Entry 8OPV (X-ray diffraction, 2.80 A resolution); this record covers chains B and C of the 4 polymer chains in the assembly.

== Chain B ==
Name: 3-hydroxyacyl-CoA dehydrogenase
From: Mycobacterium tuberculosis H37Rv
Notes: EC 1.1.1.35
UniProt: O53872 (O53872_MYCTU); residue numbers follow UniProt; this construct covers 1-720
Amino-acid sequence (736 residues; numbered -15 to 720; the number before each row is that of its first residue; numbers below 1 keep their minus sign (Met-15 is residue -15)):
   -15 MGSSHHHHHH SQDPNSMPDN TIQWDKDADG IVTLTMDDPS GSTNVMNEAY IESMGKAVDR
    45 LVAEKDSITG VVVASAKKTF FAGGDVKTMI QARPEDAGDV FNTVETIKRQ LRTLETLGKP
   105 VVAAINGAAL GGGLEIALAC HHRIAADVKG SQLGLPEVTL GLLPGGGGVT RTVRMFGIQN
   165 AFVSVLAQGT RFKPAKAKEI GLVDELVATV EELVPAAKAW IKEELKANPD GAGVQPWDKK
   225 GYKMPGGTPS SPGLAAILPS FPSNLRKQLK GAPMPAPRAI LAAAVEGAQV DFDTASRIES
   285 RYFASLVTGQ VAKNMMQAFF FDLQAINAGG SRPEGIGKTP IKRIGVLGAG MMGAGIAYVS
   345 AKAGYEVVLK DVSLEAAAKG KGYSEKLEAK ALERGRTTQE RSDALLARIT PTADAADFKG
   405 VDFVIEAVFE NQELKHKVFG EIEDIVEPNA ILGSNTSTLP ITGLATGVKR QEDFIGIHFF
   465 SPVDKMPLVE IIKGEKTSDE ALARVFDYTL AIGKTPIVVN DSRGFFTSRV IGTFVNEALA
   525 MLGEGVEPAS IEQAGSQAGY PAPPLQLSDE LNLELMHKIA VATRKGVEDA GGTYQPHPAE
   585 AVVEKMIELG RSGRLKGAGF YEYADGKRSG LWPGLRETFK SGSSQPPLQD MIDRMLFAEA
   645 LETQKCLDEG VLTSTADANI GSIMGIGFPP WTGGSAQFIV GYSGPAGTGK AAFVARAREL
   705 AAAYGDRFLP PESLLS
Not modelled in the structure: -15 to -14, -7 to 0, 569-576
Differences from the reference sequence: initiating methionine (-15); expression tag (-14 to 0)
Small-molecule neighbours:
  - resveratrol (STL), molecule 1: Met30, Asn31, Glu32, Gly68, Asp69, Thr72, Met73, Val84, Thr87, Val88, Ile91, Gly115, Gly116, Glu119, Glu141, Leu147, Pro148, Gly149, Gly150, Phe287
  - resveratrol (STL), molecule 2: Ala66, Gly67, Leu114, Gly115, Pro140, Glu141, Thr143, Leu144, Arg175, Phe303, Leu307

== Chain C ==
Name: Putative acyltransferase Rv0859
From: Mycobacterium tuberculosis H37Rv
Notes: EC 2.3.1.-
UniProt: O53871 (Y0859_MYCTU); residues 1-403 here = UniProt positions 1-403
Amino-acid sequence (403 residues; numbered 1 to 403; the number before each row is that of its first residue):
     1 MSEEAFIYEA IRTPRGKQKN GSLHEVKPLS LVVGLIDELR KRHPDLDENL ISDVILGCVS
    61 PVGDQGGDIA RAAVLASGMP VTSGGVQLNR FCASGLEAVN TAAQKVRSGW DDLVLAGGVE
   121 SMSRVPMGSD GGAMGLDPAT NYDVMFVPQS IGADLIATIE GFSREDVDAY ALRSQQKAAE
   181 AWSGGYFAKS VVPVRDQNGL LILDHDEHMR PDTTKEGLAK LKPAFEGLAA LGGFDDVALQ
   241 KYHWVEKINH VHTGGNSSGI VDGAALVMIG SAAAGKLQGL TPRARIVATA TSGADPVIML
   301 TGPTPATRKV LDRAGLTVDD IDLFELNEAF ASVVLKFQKD LNIPDEKLNV NGGAIAMGHP
   361 LGATGAMILG TMVDELERRN ARRALITLCI GGGMGVATII ERV
Not modelled in the structure: 1, 225-231

== How chain B and chain C interact ==
Pairs across the interface - 48 pairs, chain B then chain C:
  Ala239(B) with Leu136(C)
  Leu242(B) with Gly135(C); Leu136(C), hydrophobic
  Pro243(B) with Gly135(C); Leu136(C); Asn141(C), hydrogen bond (backbone-side chain); Phe234(C)
  Ser244(B) with Gly232(C); Phe234(C)
  Pro246(B) with Pro138(C), hydrophobic; Asn141(C); Tyr142(C)
  Ser247(B) with Gly232(C), hydrogen bond (side chain-backbone); Gly233(C); Phe234(C); Val237(C)
  Asn248(B) with Gly232(C), hydrogen bond (backbone-backbone); Gly233(C)
  Arg250(B) with Tyr142(C), hydrogen bond (side chain-backbone); Asp143(C); Met145(C); Gln240(C), hydrogen bond (backbone-side chain)
  Lys251(B) with Gly233(C); Asp236(C)
  Leu253(B) with Tyr142(C)
  Lys254(B) with Gln240(C)
  Gly255(B) with Gln240(C)
  Ala256(B) with Tyr142(C)
  Arg262(B) with Ala139(C), hydrogen bond (side chain-backbone); Tyr142(C); Asp143(C), salt bridge
  Leu265(B) with Pro138(C), hydrophobic
  Ala266(B) with Pro138(C), hydrophobic
  Val269(B) with Pro138(C), hydrophobic
  Glu270(B) with Asp137(C)
  Tyr286(B) with Ala139(C)
  Ala533(B) with His243(C); Trp244(C); Glu246(C)
  Ser534(B) with His243(C), hydrogen bond; Trp244(C), hydrogen bond (side chain-backbone)
  Gln537(B) with Leu239(C), hydrogen bond (side chain-backbone); Gln240(C); His243(C)
  Gln541(B) with Gln240(C), hydrogen bond (side chain-backbone)
  Gly614(B) with Glu246(C)
  Leu615(B) with Glu246(C), hydrogen bond (backbone-side chain)
  Leu632(B) with His243(C)
Other interface residues (no listed pair), chain B (30 interface residues in all): Pro233, Leu249, Met258, Glu531
Other interface residues (no listed pair), chain C (21 interface residues in all): Phe146, Val245

== In short ==
30 residues of chain B face 21 of chain C across their interface; the contacts include 11 hydrogen bonds and 1
salt bridge. Polar contacts include Arg262(B)-Asp143(C), Pro243(B)-Asn141(C) and Ser247(B)-Gly232(C). Bound to
chain B: resveratrol.
Here chain B is 3-hydroxyacyl-CoA dehydrogenase and chain C is Putative acyltransferase Rv0859, both from
Mycobacterium tuberculosis H37Rv. Entry 8OPV (Structure of Mycobacterium tuberculosis beta-oxidation
trifunctional enzyme in complex with Resveratrol (Fragment-B-H11)) was determined by X-ray diffraction,
deposited together with 8OPU, 8OPW, 8OPX, 8OPY, 8OQL, 8OQM and 10 further entries.
